Entry 2GNK (X-ray diffraction, 2.00 A resolution); this record covers chain A.

Chain A:
Protein: Protein (nitrogen regulatory protein)
Source organism: Escherichia coli
Reference sequence: P0AC55 (GLNK_ECOLI); residue numbers follow UniProt; this construct covers 1-112
Sequence (112 residues; each row starts with the number of its first residue):
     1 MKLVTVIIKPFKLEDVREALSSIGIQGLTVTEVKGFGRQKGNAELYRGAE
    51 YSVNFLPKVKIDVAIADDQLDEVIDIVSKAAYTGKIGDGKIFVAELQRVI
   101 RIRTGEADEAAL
Disordered / not traced: 38-54
Small-molecule neighbours: ATP (adenosine-5'-triphosphate): I7, G27, L28, T29, K34, G35, F36, G37, K58, D62, V63, A64, I86, G87, D88, G89, K90, F92, R101, R103, L112
Curated features (UniProtKB/Swiss-Prot):
  - binding site (ADP): T29, R38, Q39, A64, G87 to K90, R101 to R103
  - binding site (ATP): G37, A64, G87 to K90, R101 to R103
  - modified residue: Y51 (O-UMP-tyrosine)
  - mutagenesis: R47 (R47A: Shows an identical membrane sequestration profile to the wild-type. Reuridylylation is slightly longer), Y51 (Y51A: Fully deuridylylated regardless of the N-status of the cell. Still responds to ammonium shock by becoming rapidly sequestered to the membrane. Sequestration rate is significantly more rapid ...)

Summary:
Chain A binds ATP. From UniProt: 11 ADP-binding residues, 9 ATP-binding residues and 2 mutagenesis sites.
Chain A is Protein (nitrogen regulatory protein) (Escherichia coli); the structure, Glnk, a signal protein
from E. coli, was determined by X-ray diffraction (same publication as 1GNK).
